PDB entry 7QV9 | electron microscopy, 3.50 A resolution | chains A and C of the 14 polymer chains in the assembly

== Chain A ==
Name: DNA-directed RNA polymerase subunit alpha
Organism: Escherichia coli K-12
Notes: EC 2.7.7.6
Reference sequence: P0A7Z4 (RPOA_ECOLI); residues 1-329 here = UniProt positions 1-329
Sequence (329 residues; each row starts with the number of its first residue):
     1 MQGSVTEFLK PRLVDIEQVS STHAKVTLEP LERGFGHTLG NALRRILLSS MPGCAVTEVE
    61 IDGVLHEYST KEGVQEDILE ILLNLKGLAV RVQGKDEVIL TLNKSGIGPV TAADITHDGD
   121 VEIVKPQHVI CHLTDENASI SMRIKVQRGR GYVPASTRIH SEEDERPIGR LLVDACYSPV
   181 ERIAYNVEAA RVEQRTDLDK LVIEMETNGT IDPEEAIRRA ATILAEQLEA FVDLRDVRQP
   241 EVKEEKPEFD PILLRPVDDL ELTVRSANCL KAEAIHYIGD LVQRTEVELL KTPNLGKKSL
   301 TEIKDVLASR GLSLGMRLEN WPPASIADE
Not modelled in the structure: 1-4, 238-247, 324-329
Swiss-Prot annotation at these positions:
  - region: Glu162 to Glu165 (Required for interaction with Crp at class II promoters)
  - modified residue: Arg265 (ADP-ribosylarginine), Lys297 (N6-acetyllysine), Lys298 (N6-acetyllysine)
  - mutagenesis: Arg45 (R45C: In rpoA112; temperature-sensitive, blocks RNA polymerase assembly), Glu162 to Glu165 (5-fold decrease in CRP-class II promoter-dependent transcription), Glu165 (E165K: 5-fold decrease in CRP-class II promoter-dependent transcription), Arg191 (R191C: In rpoA101; temperature-sensitive)

== Chain C ==
Name: DNA-directed RNA polymerase subunit beta
Organism: Escherichia coli K-12
Notes: EC 2.7.7.6
Reference sequence: P0A8V2 (RPOB_ECOLI); residues 1-1342 here = UniProt positions 1-1342
Sequence (1342 residues; each row starts with the number of its first residue):
     1 MVYSYTEKKR IRKDFGKRPQ VLDVPYLLSI QLDSFQKFIE QDPEGQYGLE AAFRSVFPIQ
    61 SYSGNSELQY VSYRLGEPVF DVQECQIRGV TYSAPLRVKL RLVIYEREAP EGTVKDIKEQ
   121 EVYMGEIPLM TDNGTFVING TERVIVSQLH RSPGVFFDSD KGKTHSSGKV LYNARIIPYR
   181 GSWLDFEFDP KDNLFVRIDR RRKLPATIIL RALNYTTEQI LDLFFEKVIF EIRDNKLQME
   241 LVPERLRGET ASFDIEANGK VYVEKGRRIT ARHIRQLEKD DVKLIEVPVE YIAGKVVAKD
   301 YIDESTGELI CAANMELSLD LLAKLSQSGH KRIETLFTND LDHGPYISET LRVDPTNDRL
   361 SALVEIYRMM RPGEPPTREA AESLFENLFF SEDRYDLSAV GRMKFNRSLL REEIEGSGIL
   421 SKDDIIDVMK KLIDIRNGKG EVDDIDHLGN RRIRSVGEMA ENQFRVGLVR VERAVKERLS
   481 LGDLDTLMPQ DMINAKPISA AVKEFFGSSQ LSQFMDQNNP LSEITHKRRI SALGPGGLTR
   541 ERAGFEVRDV HPTHYGRVCP IETPEGPNIG LINSLSVYAQ TNEYGFLETP YRKVTDGVVT
   601 DEIHYLSAIE EGNYVIAQAN SNLDEEGHFV EDLVTCRSKG ESSLFSRDQV DYMDVSTQQV
   661 VSVGASLIPF LEHDDANRAL MGANMQRQAV PTLRADKPLV GTGMERAVAV DSGVTAVAKR
   721 GGVVQYVDAS RIVIKVNEDE MYPGEAGIDI YNLTKYTRSN QNTCINQMPC VSLGEPVERG
   781 DVLADGPSTD LGELALGQNM RVAFMPWNGY NFEDSILVSE RVVQEDRFTT IHIQELACVS
   841 RDTKLGPEEI TADIPNVGEA ALSKLDESGI VYIGAEVTGG DILVGKVTPK GETQLTPEEK
   901 LLRAIFGEKA SDVKDSSLRV PNGVSGTVID VQVFTRDGVE KDKRALEIEE MQLKQAKKDL
   961 SEELQILEAG LFSRIRAVLV AGGVEAEKLD KLPRDRWLEL GLTDEEKQNQ LEQLAEQYDE
  1021 LKHEFEKKLE AKRRKITQGD DLAPGVLKIV KVYLAVKRRI QPGDKMAGRH GNKGVISKIN
  1081 PIEDMPYDEN GTPVDIVLNP LGVPSRMNIG QILETHLGMA AKGIGDKINA MLKQQQEVAK
  1141 LREFIQRAYD LGADVRQKVD LSTFSDEEVM RLAENLRKGM PIATPVFDGA KEAEIKELLK
  1201 LGDLPTSGQI RLYDGRTGEQ FERPVTVGYM YMLKLNHLVD DKMHARSTGS YSLVTQQPLG
  1261 GKAQFGGQRF GEMEVWALEA YGAAYTLQEM LTVKSDDVNG RTKMYKNIVD GNHQMEPGMP
  1321 ESFNVLLKEI RSLGINIELE DE
Not modelled in the structure: 1342
Swiss-Prot annotation at these positions:
  - modified residue (N6-acetyllysine): Lys1022, Lys1200
  - mutagenesis: Ile561 (I561S: Resistant to antibiotics salinamide A and B), Ile569 (I569S: Resistant to antibiotics salinamide A and B), Ala665 (A665E: Resistant to antibiotics salinamide A and B), Asp675 (D675A/G: Resistant to antibiotics salinamide A and B), Asn677 (N677H/K: Resistant to antibiotics salinamide A and B), Leu680 (L680M: Resistant to antibiotics salinamide A and B), Glu813 (E813K: Disrupts the enzyme's active center)

== Chain A / chain C interface ==
Residue-residue contacts (62; chain A residue first):
  Asn41(A) - Arg1216(C)
  Asn41(A) - Thr1217(C)
  Asn41(A) - Gly1218(C)
  Arg44(A) - Glu1083(C)
  Arg44(A) - Tyr1087(C)
  Arg45(A) - Glu1083(C)
  Arg45(A) - Asp1084(C)  salt bridge
  Arg45(A) - Gly1215(C)  hydrogen bond (side chain-backbone)
  Arg45(A) - Arg1216(C)
  Leu48(A) - Glu1083(C)
  Ser49(A) - Glu1083(C)
  His66(A) - Gly874(C)
  His66(A) - Ile929(C)
  Glu67(A) - Tyr756(C)
  Glu67(A) - Lys1057(C)  salt bridge
  Tyr68(A) - Tyr756(C)
  Tyr68(A) - Thr927(C)
  Tyr68(A) - Ala1055(C)  hydrophobic
  Tyr68(A) - Lys1057(C)
  Thr70(A) - Ala729(C)
  Thr70(A) - Ser730(C)
  Thr70(A) - Lys755(C)
  Lys71(A) - Asp728(C)
  Glu72(A) - Tyr726(C)
  Gly73(A) - Tyr726(C)
  Gly73(A) - Asp728(C)
  Val74(A) - Asp728(C)
  Val74(A) - Ala729(C)  hydrogen bond (backbone-backbone)
  Gln75(A) - Ala729(C)
  Gln75(A) - Pro769(C)
  Gln75(A) - Val771(C)  hydrogen bond (side chain-backbone)
  Gln75(A) - Ser772(C)
  Asp77(A) - Ala729(C)
  Asp77(A) - Lys755(C)  salt bridge
  Asp77(A) - Asn766(C)
  Asp77(A) - Met768(C)
  Leu79(A) - Leu693(C)  hydrophobic
  Leu79(A) - Tyr756(C)
  Glu80(A) - Met768(C)
  Leu83(A) - Arg694(C)
  Leu83(A) - Asp826(C)
  Asn84(A) - Arg694(C)
  Lys86(A) - Asp826(C)  salt bridge
  Thr134(A) - Tyr726(C)
  Thr134(A) - Val727(C)  hydrogen bond (side chain-backbone)
  Thr134(A) - Ser772(C)
  Asp135(A) - Tyr726(C)
  Tyr152(A) - Gln824(C)
  Tyr152(A) - Arg1059(C)  hydrogen bond
  Arg166(A) - Glu876(C)  salt bridge
  Ile168(A) - Tyr872(C)  hydrophobic
  Ile168(A) - Ala875(C)  hydrophobic
  Asp174(A) - Asp826(C)
  Glu181(A) - Arg821(C)  hydrogen bond (backbone-side chain)
  Arg182(A) - Asn1090(C)  hydrogen bond (side chain-backbone)
  Arg182(A) - Thr1092(C)
  Ile183(A) - Gly1091(C)
  Ala184(A) - Asn1090(C)
  Ala184(A) - Gly1091(C)
  Tyr185(A) - Tyr1087(C)  hydrogen bond
  Tyr185(A) - Gly1218(C)
  Arg317(A) - Asp1310(C)  hydrogen bond (side chain-backbone)
Other interface residues (no listed pair), chain A (34 interface residues in all): Leu65, Ser69
Other interface residues (no listed pair), chain C (45 interface residues in all): Cys770, Glu820, Val823, Ile831, Ile873, Lys958, Ile1082, Met1085

== Summary ==
34 residues of chain A and 45 residues of chain C are in contact; the contacts include 9 hydrogen bonds and 5
salt bridges. Polar contacts include Arg45(A)-Asp1084(C), Glu67(A)-Lys1057(C) and Asp77(A)-Lys755(C). UniProt
lists 6 mutagenesis sites on chain A; 7 mutagenesis sites on chain C.
Here chain A is DNA-directed RNA polymerase subunit alpha and chain C is DNA-directed RNA polymerase subunit
beta, both from Escherichia coli K-12. Entry 7QV9 (CryoEM structure of bacterial transcription intermediate
complex mediated by activator PspF) was determined by electron microscopy, deposited together with 7QWP and
7QXI.
